Entry 1TWX (X-ray diffraction, 2.40 A resolution); this record covers chains B and C of the 3 polymer chains in the assembly.

# Chain B
Name: Prothrombin
Source organism: Homo sapiens
Notes: EC 3.4.21.5; fragment: heavy chain
Reference sequence: P00734 (THRB_HUMAN); the construct lacks a stretch of the UniProt sequence and is renumbered around it, so the offset changes along the chain: 16-36 = UniProt 364-384; 37-60 = UniProt 386-409; 61-77 = UniProt 419-435; 78-97 = UniProt 437-456; 7 more segments
Chain sequence (259 residues; each row starts with the number of its first residue; note: 3 numbers in that range are skipped by the numbering (no residue carries them; nothing is unmodelled there); a row labelled like 60A-60I holds insertion residues (60A, then the next letters in order)):
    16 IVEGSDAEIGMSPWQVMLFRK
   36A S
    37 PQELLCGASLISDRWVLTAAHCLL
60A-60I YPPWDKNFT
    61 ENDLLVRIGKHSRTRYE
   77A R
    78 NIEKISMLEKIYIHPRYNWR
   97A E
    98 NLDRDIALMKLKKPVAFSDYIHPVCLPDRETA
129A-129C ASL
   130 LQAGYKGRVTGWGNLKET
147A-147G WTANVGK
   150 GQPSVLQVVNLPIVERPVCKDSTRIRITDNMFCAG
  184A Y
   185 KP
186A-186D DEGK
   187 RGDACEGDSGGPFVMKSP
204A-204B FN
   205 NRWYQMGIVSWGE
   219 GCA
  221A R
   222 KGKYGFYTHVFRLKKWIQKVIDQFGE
Unresolved in the structure: 147A-147G
Cystine bridges: Cys42-Cys58, Cys168-Cys182, Cys191-Cys220
Covalently attached groups: N-acetylglucosamine (NAG) linked to Asn60G
Differences from the reference sequence: engineered mutation Ala183 (Asp595 in P00734), Lys185 (Asp597 in P00734)
Swiss-Prot annotation at these positions:
  - region: Ala183 to Val200 (High affinity receptor-binding region which is also known as the TP508 peptide)
  - active site (Charge relay system): His57, Asp102, Ser195
  - glycosylation: Asn60G (N-linked (GlcNAc...) (complex) asparagine)

# Chain C
Name: Hirudin
Reference sequence: P28504 (HIR2_HIRME); aligned to UniProt positions 55-64 over residues 300-309 (the alignment contains insertions or deletions, so no single offset holds)
Chain sequence (10 residues; row label = number of the first residue in the row):
   300 DFEEIPGEYL
Modified residues: Tyr308 (o-sulfo-l-tyrosine; TYS)
Swiss-Prot annotation at these positions:
  - region: Asp300 to Pro305, Glu307 to Leu309 (Interaction with fibrinogen-binding exosite of thrombin)
  - modified residue: Tyr308 (Sulfotyrosine)

# How chain B and chain C interact
Contacting residue pairs - 21 pairs, chain B then chain C:
  Phe34(B) - Phe301(C)  hydrophobic
  Gln38(B) - Phe301(C)
  Gln38(B) - Glu303(C)
  Gln38(B) - Ile304(C)
  Leu40(B) - Phe301(C)  hydrophobic
  Leu65(B) - Tyr308(C)
  Arg67(B) - Ile304(C)
  Arg73(B) - Asp300(C)  salt bridge
  Arg73(B) - Phe301(C)
  Thr74(B) - Asp300(C)
  Thr74(B) - Phe301(C)
  Thr74(B) - Glu302(C)  hydrogen bond (backbone-backbone)
  Arg75(B) - Glu302(C)
  Tyr76(B) - Glu302(C)  hydrogen bond (backbone-side chain)
  Tyr76(B) - Glu303(C)
  Tyr76(B) - Pro305(C)
  Tyr76(B) - Tyr308(C)
  Glu80(B) - Tyr308(C)
  Lys81(B) - Tyr308(C)
  Ile82(B) - Tyr308(C)
  Gln151(B) - Asp300(C)
Also at the interface, not in a pair above, chain B (15 interface residues in all): Met32, Lys36
Also at the interface, not in a pair above, chain C (8 interface residues in all): Leu309

# Summary
The interface between chain B and chain C involves 15 residues on one side and 8 on the other; the contacts
include 2 hydrogen bonds and 1 salt bridge. Polar pairs include Arg73(B)-Asp300(C), Tyr76(B)-Glu302(C) and
Thr74(B)-Glu302(C). Covalently linked N-acetylglucosamine: at Asn60G(B).
Chain B is Prothrombin (Homo sapiens) and chain C is Hirudin; the structure, Crystal structure of the thrombin
mutant D221A/D222K, was determined by X-ray diffraction.
